Entry 8WTM (electron microscopy, 2.65 A resolution); this record covers chains A and B.

# Chain A (and B)
Protein: ABC transporter G family member 16
Source organism: Arabidopsis thaliana
Notes: chain B of this document is another copy of the same molecule, construct and numbering; everything in this record applies to it too
UniProt: Q9M2V7 (AB16G_ARATH); residue numbers follow UniProt; this construct covers 1-736
Chain sequence (736 residues; numbered 1 to 736; the number before each row is that of its first residue):
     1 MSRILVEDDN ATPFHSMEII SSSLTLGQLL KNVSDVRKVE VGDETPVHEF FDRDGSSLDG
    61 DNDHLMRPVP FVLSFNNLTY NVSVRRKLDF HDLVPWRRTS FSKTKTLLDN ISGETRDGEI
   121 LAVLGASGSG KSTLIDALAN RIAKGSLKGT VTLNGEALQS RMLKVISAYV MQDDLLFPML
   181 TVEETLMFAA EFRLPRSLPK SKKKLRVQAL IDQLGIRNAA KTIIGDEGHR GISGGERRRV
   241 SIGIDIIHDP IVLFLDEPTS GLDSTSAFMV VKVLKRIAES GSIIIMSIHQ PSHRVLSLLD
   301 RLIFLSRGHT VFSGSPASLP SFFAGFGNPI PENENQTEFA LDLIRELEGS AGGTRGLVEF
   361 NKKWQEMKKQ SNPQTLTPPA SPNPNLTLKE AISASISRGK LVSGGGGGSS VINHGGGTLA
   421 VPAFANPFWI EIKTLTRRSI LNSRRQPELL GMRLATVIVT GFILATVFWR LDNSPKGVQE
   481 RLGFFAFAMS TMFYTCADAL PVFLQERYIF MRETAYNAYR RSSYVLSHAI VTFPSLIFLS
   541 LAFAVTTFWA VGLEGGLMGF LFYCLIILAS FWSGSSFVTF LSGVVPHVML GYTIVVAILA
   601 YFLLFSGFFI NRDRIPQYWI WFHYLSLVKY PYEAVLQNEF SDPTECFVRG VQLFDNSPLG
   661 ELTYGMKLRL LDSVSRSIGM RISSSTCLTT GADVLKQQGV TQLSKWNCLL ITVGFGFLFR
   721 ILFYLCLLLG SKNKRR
Unresolved in the structure: 1-66, 83-103, 372-385, 404-421, 734-736
Cystine bridges: C646-C687
Ligand contacts:
  - JAA ({(1R,2R)-3-oxo-2-[(2Z)-pent-2-en-1-yl]cyclopentyl}acetic acid), molecule 1: T460, F487, S490, T491, Y494, L599, L603
  - JAA, molecule 2: V596, A597, A600, Y601, L603
UniProt features mapped onto this chain:
  - binding site (ATP): G125 to S132

# Chain A / chain B interface
Pairs across the interface (99; chain A residue first):
  S264(A) - Q290(B)
  S264(A) - E338(B)  hydrogen bond
  T265(A) - D342(B)  hydrogen bond
  T265(A) - R345(B)
  Q290(A) - S264(B)
  H293(A) - H293(B)
  H293(A) - N333(B)  hydrogen bond (side chain-backbone)
  H293(A) - E334(B)
  H293(A) - N335(B)  hydrogen bond (side chain-backbone)
  R294(A) - D342(B)  salt bridge
  E332(A) - E332(B)
  E332(A) - N333(B)
  N333(A) - H293(B)  hydrogen bond (backbone-side chain)
  N333(A) - E332(B)
  E334(A) - H293(B)
  E334(A) - R294(B)
  N335(A) - H293(B)  hydrogen bond (backbone-side chain)
  E338(A) - S264(B)  hydrogen bond
  D342(A) - T265(B)  hydrogen bond
  D342(A) - R294(B)  salt bridge
  R345(A) - T265(B)
  T460(A) - Y601(B)
  I463(A) - Y601(B)  hydrophobic
  L464(A) - L604(B)  hydrophobic
  T466(A) - P616(B)
  T466(A) - Y618(B)  hydrogen bond (backbone-side chain)
  T466(A) - W619(B)  hydrogen bond
  V467(A) - F605(B)  hydrophobic
  V467(A) - I610(B)
  V467(A) - P616(B)
  V467(A) - W619(B)
  F468(A) - L604(B)  hydrophobic
  W469(A) - Y618(B)
  D472(A) - R614(B)  salt bridge
  K476(A) - N611(B)
  K476(A) - D613(B)  salt bridge
  K476(A) - R614(B)
  K476(A) - Q697(B)  hydrogen bond (side chain-backbone)
  G477(A) - R614(B)
  Q479(A) - Q479(B)
  E480(A) - F609(B)
  E480(A) - I610(B)
  E480(A) - R614(B)  salt bridge
  G483(A) - F609(B)
  F487(A) - A600(B)
  F487(A) - L604(B)  hydrophobic
  Y494(A) - V596(B)  hydrophobic
  V588(A) - M589(B)  hydrophobic
  M589(A) - V588(B)  hydrophobic
  M589(A) - M589(B)  hydrophobic
  M589(A) - Y592(B)  hydrophobic
  Y592(A) - M589(B)  hydrophobic
  Y592(A) - Y592(B)  hydrophobic
  Y592(A) - T593(B)
  T593(A) - Y592(B)
  V596(A) - Y494(B)  hydrophobic
  A600(A) - F487(B)
  Y601(A) - T460(B)
  Y601(A) - I463(B)  hydrophobic
  L604(A) - L464(B)  hydrophobic
  L604(A) - F468(B)  hydrophobic
  L604(A) - F487(B)  hydrophobic
  F605(A) - V467(B)  hydrophobic
  F608(A) - F608(B)  hydrophobic
  F608(A) - F609(B)  hydrophobic
  F609(A) - E480(B)
  F609(A) - G483(B)
  F609(A) - F608(B)  hydrophobic
  I610(A) - V467(B)
  I610(A) - E480(B)
  N611(A) - K476(B)
  D613(A) - K476(B)  salt bridge
  R614(A) - D472(B)  salt bridge
  R614(A) - K476(B)
  R614(A) - G477(B)
  R614(A) - E480(B)  salt bridge
  P616(A) - T466(B)
  P616(A) - V467(B)
  Y618(A) - T466(B)  hydrogen bond (side chain-backbone)
  Y618(A) - W469(B)
  W619(A) - T466(B)  hydrogen bond
  W619(A) - V467(B)
  L653(A) - L659(B)  hydrophobic
  N656(A) - Q697(B)
  P658(A) - L688(B)
  L659(A) - L653(B)  hydrophobic
  L659(A) - V674(B)  hydrophobic
  L659(A) - I678(B)  hydrophobic
  M666(A) - S677(B)
  L670(A) - V674(B)  hydrophobic
  L670(A) - S677(B)
  V674(A) - L659(B)  hydrophobic
  V674(A) - L670(B)  hydrophobic
  S677(A) - M666(B)
  S677(A) - L670(B)
  I678(A) - L659(B)  hydrophobic
  L688(A) - P658(B)
  Q697(A) - K476(B)  hydrogen bond (backbone-side chain)
  Q697(A) - N656(B)
Interface residues without a listed pair, chain A (63 interface residues in all): D263, S474, F654, S657, R669, S673, T689
Interface residues without a listed pair, chain B (63 interface residues in all): D263, S474, F654, S657, R669, S673, T689

# In short
Chain A and chain B each contribute 63 residues to their interface; the contacts include 14 hydrogen bonds and
8 salt bridges. Among the polar pairs are R294(A)-D342(B), D472(A)-R614(B) and K476(A)-D613(B). Bound to chain
A: compound JAA. From UniProt: 8 ATP-binding residues on chain A.
Both chains are ABC transporter G family member 16 (Arabidopsis thaliana). Entry 8WTM (Cryo-EM structure of
jasmonic acid transporter ABCG16 bound to JA) was determined by electron microscopy together with 8WTN, 8WTO
and 8WTP from the same study.
